4NYL - chains L and H; structure by X-ray diffraction, 2.80 A resolution.

[Chain L]
Protein: Adalimumab Light Chain
Source organism: Homo sapiens
Chain sequence (214 residues; each row starts with the number of its first residue):
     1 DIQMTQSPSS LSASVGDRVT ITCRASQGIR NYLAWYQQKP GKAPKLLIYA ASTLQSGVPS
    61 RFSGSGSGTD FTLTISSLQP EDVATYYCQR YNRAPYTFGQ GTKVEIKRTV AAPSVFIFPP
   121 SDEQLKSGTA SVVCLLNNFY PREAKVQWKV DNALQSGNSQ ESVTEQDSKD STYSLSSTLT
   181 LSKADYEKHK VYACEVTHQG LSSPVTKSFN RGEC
Disordered / not traced: 1, 213-214
Disulfide bonds: Cys23-Cys88, Cys134-Cys194

[Chain H]
Protein: Adalimumab Heavy Chain
Source organism: Homo sapiens
Chain sequence (230 residues; each row starts with the number of its first residue):
     1 EVQLVESGGG LVQPGRSLRL SCAASGFTFD DYAMHWVRQA PGKGLEWVSA ITWNSGHIDY
    61 ADSVEGRFTI SRDNAKNSLY LQMNSLRAED TAVYYCAKVS YLSTASSLDY WGQGTLVTVS
   121 SASTKGPSVF PLAPSSKSTS GGTAALGCLV KDYFPEPVTV SWNSGALTSG VHTFPAVLQS
   181 SGLYSLSSVV TVPSSSLGTQ TYICNVNHKP SNTKVDKKVE PKSCHHHHHH
Disordered / not traced: 135-141, 220-230
Disulfide bonds: Cys22-Cys96, Cys148-Cys204

[Chain L / chain H interface]
Pairs across the interface - 62 pairs, chain L then chain H:
  Tyr32(L) - Ala105(H)
  Ala34(L) - Ser107(H)
  Tyr36(L) - Ser107(H)
  Tyr36(L) - Leu108(H)  hydrogen bond (side chain-backbone)
  Tyr36(L) - Trp111(H)  hydrophobic
  Gln38(L) - Gln39(H)  hydrogen bond
  Gln38(L) - Tyr95(H)  hydrogen bond
  Ala43(L) - Gly112(H)
  Pro44(L) - Trp111(H)
  Leu46(L) - Ser107(H)
  Leu46(L) - Leu108(H)
  Leu46(L) - Asp109(H)
  Tyr49(L) - Tyr101(H)  hydrogen bond
  Tyr49(L) - Ser107(H)
  Tyr87(L) - Gln39(H)  hydrogen bond
  Tyr87(L) - Gly44(H)
  Tyr87(L) - Leu45(H)
  Tyr91(L) - Thr104(H)
  Tyr91(L) - Ala105(H)
  Tyr91(L) - Ser106(H)
  Tyr91(L) - Ser107(H)
  Ala94(L) - Asp59(H)
  Tyr96(L) - His35(H)
  Tyr96(L) - Trp47(H)
  Tyr96(L) - Thr104(H)
  Phe98(L) - Val37(H)  hydrophobic
  Phe98(L) - Leu45(H)  hydrophobic
  Phe98(L) - Trp47(H)
  Phe98(L) - Trp111(H)  hydrophobic
  Phe116(L) - Thr143(H)
  Phe116(L) - Ala145(H)  hydrophobic
  Phe118(L) - Leu132(H)  hydrophobic
  Phe118(L) - Ala133(H)
  Phe118(L) - Ala145(H)
  Pro119(L) - Ala133(H)
  Ser121(L) - Pro131(H)
  Glu123(L) - Phe130(H)
  Glu123(L) - Lys217(H)  salt bridge
  Gln124(L) - Phe130(H)
  Ser131(L) - Leu149(H)
  Ser131(L) - Lys151(H)
  Val133(L) - Leu132(H)  hydrophobic
  Leu135(L) - Ala145(H)  hydrophobic
  Leu135(L) - Phe174(H)  hydrophobic
  Leu135(L) - Val189(H)  hydrophobic
  Asn137(L) - His172(H)  hydrogen bond
  Asn137(L) - Thr191(H)
  Asn138(L) - His172(H)
  Gln160(L) - Val177(H)
  Gln160(L) - Leu178(H)
  Gln160(L) - Gln179(H)
  Glu161(L) - Val177(H)
  Ser162(L) - Phe174(H)
  Ser162(L) - Pro175(H)  hydrogen bond (side chain-backbone)
  Ser162(L) - Val177(H)
  Val163(L) - Pro175(H)
  Thr164(L) - Phe174(H)
  Ser174(L) - His172(H)
  Ser174(L) - Phe174(H)
  Leu175(L) - Phe174(H)
  Ser176(L) - Phe174(H)
  Ser176(L) - Ser187(H)
Other interface residues (no listed pair), chain L (37 interface residues in all): Lys42, Gln55, Pro95, Gly99, Ser127
Other interface residues (no listed pair), chain H (43 interface residues in all): Lys43, Glu46, Ala50, Ser100, Gln113, Pro134, Ala144, Leu146

[In short]
Chain L and chain H form an interface of 37 and 43 residues respectively, with 7 hydrogen bonds and 1 salt
bridge. Polar pairs include Glu123(L)-Lys217(H), Tyr36(L)-Leu108(H) and Gln38(L)-Gln39(H).
Here chain L is Adalimumab Light Chain and chain H is Adalimumab Heavy Chain, both from Homo sapiens. Entry
4NYL (Crystal structure of adalimumab FAB fragment) was determined by X-ray diffraction.
